Entry 8RH6 (X-ray diffraction, 3.32 A resolution); this record covers chains A and B of the 9 polymer chains in the assembly.

[Chain A]
Molecule: HLA class I histocompatibility antigen
Organism: Homo sapiens
UniProt: Q5S3G3 (Q5S3G3_HUMAN); residues -23 to 341 here correspond to UniProt positions 1-365 (UniProt number = residue number + 24)
Sequence (365 residues; row label = number of the first residue in the row; numbers below 1 keep their minus sign (Met-23 is residue -23)):
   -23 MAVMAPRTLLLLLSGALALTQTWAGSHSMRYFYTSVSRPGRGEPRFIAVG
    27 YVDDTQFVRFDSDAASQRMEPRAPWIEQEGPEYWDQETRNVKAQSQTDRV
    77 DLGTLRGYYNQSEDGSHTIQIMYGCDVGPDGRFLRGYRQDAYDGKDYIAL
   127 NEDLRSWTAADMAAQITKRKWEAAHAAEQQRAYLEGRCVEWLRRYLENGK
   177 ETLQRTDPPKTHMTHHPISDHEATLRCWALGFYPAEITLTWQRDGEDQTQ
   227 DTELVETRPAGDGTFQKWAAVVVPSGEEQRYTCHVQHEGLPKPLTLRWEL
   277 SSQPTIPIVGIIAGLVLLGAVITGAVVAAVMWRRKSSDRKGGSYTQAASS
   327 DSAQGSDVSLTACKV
Not modelled in the structure: -23 to 0, 276-341
Disulfides: Cys101-Cys164, Cys203-Cys259

[Chain B]
Molecule: Beta-2-microglobulin
Organism: Homo sapiens
UniProt: P61769 (B2MG_HUMAN); residues 1-99 here correspond to UniProt positions 21-119 (UniProt number = residue number + 20)
Sequence (100 residues; row label = number of the first residue in the row; numbering starts at 0):
     0 MIQRTPKIQVYSRHPAENGKSNFLNCYVSGFHPSDIEVDLLKNGERIEKV
    50 EHSDLSFSKDWSFYLLYYTEFTPTEKDEYACRVNHVTLSQPKIVKWDRDM
Not modelled in the structure: 0
Sequence notes: initiating methionine (0)
UniProt features mapped onto this chain:
  - modified residue: Gln2 (Pyrrolidone carboxylic acid)
  - glycosylation: Ile1 (N-linked (Glc) (glycation) isoleucine), Lys19 (N-linked (Glc) (glycation) lysine), Lys41 (N-linked (Glc) (glycation) lysine), Lys48 (N-linked (Glc) (glycation) lysine), Lys58 (N-linked (Glc) (glycation) lysine), Lys91 (N-linked (Glc) (glycation) lysine), Lys94 (N-linked (Glc) (glycation) lysine)
Disulfides: Cys25-Cys80

[Interface between chain A and chain B]
Pairs across the interface - 53 pairs, chain A then chain B:
  Phe8(A) with Ser55(B); Phe56(B), hydrophobic
  Tyr9(A) with Phe56(B)
  Thr10(A) with Phe56(B); Phe62(B)
  Arg21(A) with Asp34(B), salt bridge
  Ile23(A) with Leu54(B), hydrophobic
  Val25(A) with Asp53(B); Leu54(B)
  Tyr27(A) with Tyr63(B)
  Gln32(A) with Asp53(B), hydrogen bond
  Arg35(A) with Asp53(B), salt bridge
  Arg48(A) with Asp53(B), salt bridge
  Ser92(A) with Asp34(B)
  Thr94(A) with Phe62(B)
  Gln96(A) with His31(B), hydrogen bond; Phe56(B); Trp60(B), hydrogen bond (side chain-backbone); Phe62(B)
  Ile97(A) with Phe56(B)
  Gln115(A) with Trp60(B)
  Asp116(A) with Trp60(B)
  Ala117(A) with Trp60(B), hydrophobic
  Asp119(A) with Ile1(B), hydrogen bond (backbone-backbone); His31(B)
  Gly120(A) with Ile1(B); His31(B), hydrogen bond (backbone-side chain)
  Asp122(A) with Trp60(B), hydrogen bond
  His192(A) with Asp98(B), salt bridge
  Arg202(A) with Asp98(B), hydrogen bond (side chain-backbone); Met99(B)
  Trp204(A) with Asp98(B); Met99(B), hydrophobic
  Val231(A) with Gln8(B)
  Glu232(A) with Lys6(B), salt bridge; Gln8(B); Tyr26(B), hydrogen bond; Ser28(B), hydrogen bond
  Arg234(A) with Gln8(B), hydrogen bond; Tyr10(B); Met99(B)
  Pro235(A) with Tyr10(B), hydrogen bond (backbone-side chain); Tyr26(B); Leu65(B), hydrophobic
  Ala236(A) with Arg12(B), hydrogen bond (backbone-side chain); Asn24(B), hydrogen bond (backbone-side chain)
  Gly237(A) with Arg12(B)
  Asp238(A) with Arg12(B); His13(B), salt bridge
  Gln242(A) with Tyr10(B); Ser11(B); Arg12(B), hydrogen bond (side chain-backbone)
  Trp244(A) with Met99(B)
Also at the interface, not in a pair above, chain A (35 interface residues in all): Val12, Met98, Thr233
Also at the interface, not in a pair above, chain B (26 interface residues in all): Val9, Pro32, Ser33, Arg97

[Summary]
35 residues of chain A face 26 of chain B across their interface, with 14 hydrogen bonds and 6 salt bridges.
Among the polar pairs are Arg21(A)-Asp34(B), Arg35(A)-Asp53(B) and Arg48(A)-Asp53(B).
Chain A is HLA class I histocompatibility antigen and chain B is Beta-2-microglobulin, both from Homo sapiens;
the structure, Crystal structure of HLA-A*11:01 in complex with SVLNDILSRL, an 10-mer epitope from SARS-CoV-2
Spike (S975-984), was determined by X-ray diffraction (same publication as 7SIS, 8RBU, 8RBV, 8RCV, 8REF and
8RHQ).
